PDB entry 7DLI | X-ray diffraction, 2.20 A resolution | chains A and B of the 3 polymer chains in the assembly

Chain A (and B):
Molecule: Cryptochrome-1
From: Mus musculus
Notes: chain B of this document is another copy of the same molecule, construct and numbering; everything in this record applies to it too
Reference sequence: P97784 (CRY1_MOUSE); residue numbers follow UniProt; this construct covers 1-496
Chain sequence (498 residues; numbered -1 to 496; the number before each row is that of its first residue; numbers below 1 keep their minus sign (Gly-1 is residue -1)):
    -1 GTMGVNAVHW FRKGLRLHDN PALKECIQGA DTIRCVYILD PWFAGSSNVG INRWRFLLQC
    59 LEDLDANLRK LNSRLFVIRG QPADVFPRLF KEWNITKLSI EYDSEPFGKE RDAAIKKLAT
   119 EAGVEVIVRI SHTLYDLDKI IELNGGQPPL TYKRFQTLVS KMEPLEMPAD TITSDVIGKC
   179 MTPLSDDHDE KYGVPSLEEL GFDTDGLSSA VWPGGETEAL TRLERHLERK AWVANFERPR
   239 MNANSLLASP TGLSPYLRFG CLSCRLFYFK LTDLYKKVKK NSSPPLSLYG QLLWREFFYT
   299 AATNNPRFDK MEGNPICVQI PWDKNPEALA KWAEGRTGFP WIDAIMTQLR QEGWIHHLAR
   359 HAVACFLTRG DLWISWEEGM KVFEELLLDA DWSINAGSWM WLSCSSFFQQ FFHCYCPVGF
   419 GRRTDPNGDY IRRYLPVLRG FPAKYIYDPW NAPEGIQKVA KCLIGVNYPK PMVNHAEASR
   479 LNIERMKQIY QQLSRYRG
Not modelled in the structure: -1 to 2, 38-46, 407-411, 489-496 (chain B: -1 to 2, 40-46, 405-410, 491-496)
Construct notes: expression tag (-1 to 0)
Ligand contacts: H8X (N-[(2R)-3-carbazol-9-yl-2-oxidanyl-propyl]-N-(furan-2-ylmethyl)methanesulfonamide): Trp292, Phe296, His355, Arg358, His359, Ala362, Phe381, Leu385, Asp387, Ala388, Ile392, Asn393, Ser396, Trp397, Trp399
UniProt features mapped onto this chain:
  - region: Val471 to Arg493 (Interaction with TIMELESS)
  - motif: Asn50 to Phe54 (LIR 1), Asp82 to Leu87 (LIR 2), Lys151 to Leu156 (LIR 3), Leu255 to Leu260 (LIR 4), Asp271 to Val276 (LIR 5), Ser285 to Leu290 (LIR 6), Thr335 to Trp339 (LIR 7), Lys379 to Leu384 (LIR 8), Gly395 to Leu400 (LIR 9), His411 to Val416 (LIR 10), Arg430 to Val435 (LIR 11), Gln486 to Leu491 (LIR 12), Ser492 to Gly496 (LIR 13)
  - binding site (FAD): Ser252, Gln289, His355, Asp387 to Asp389
  - modified residue (Phosphoserine): Ser71, Ser247, Ser280
  - cross-link (Glycyl lysine isopeptide (Lys-Gly)): Lys11 (interchain with G-Cter in ubiquitin), Lys107 (interchain with G-Cter in ubiquitin), Lys159 (interchain with G-Cter in ubiquitin), Lys329 (interchain with G-Cter in ubiquitin), Lys485 (interchain with G-Cter in ubiquitin)
  - mutagenesis: Ser71 (S71A: Phosphomimetic mutant that leads to stabilization of the protein; when associated with A-280 ...), Lys107 (K107R: Sensitive to FBXL3-ediated degradation but noz affected by expression of FBXL21), His224 (H224E: Reduces affinity for FBXL3), Ser247 (S247A: Reduced MAPK-catalyzed in vitro phosphorylation. No effect on inhibition of CLOCK-BMAL1-mediated transcriptional activity ...), Tyr273 (Y273A: Reduced interaction with MAP1LC3B and significant decrease in its autophagy-mediated degradation; when associated with A-276), Val276 (V276A: Reduced interaction with MAP1LC3B and significant decrease in its autophagy-mediated degradation; when associated with A-273), Ser280 (S280A: Phosphomimetic mutant that leads to stabilization of the protein; when associated with A-71 ...), Tyr287 (Y287A: No effect on its interaction with MAP1LC3B and moderate decrease in its autophagy-mediated degradation; when associated with A-290), Leu290 (L290A: No effect on its interaction with MAP1LC3B and moderate decrease in its autophagy-mediated degradation; when associated with A-287), Gly336 (G336D: Abolishes transcriptional repression of target genes. Abolishes interaction with PER2), Glu382 to Glu383 (Decreases transcriptional repression of target genes. Decreases FBXL3 binding. Increases PER2 binding), Phe405 (F405A: Decreases affinity for FBXL3. Slightly increases affinity for PER2), 4 further mutagenesis entries in UniProt
Reported in the primary citation:
  - conformationally variable residues (order/disorder transition): Gln407 to His411
  - mutagenesis - F405A/F406A: unchanged stability in response to KL101
  - mutagenesis - F405A/F406A: unchanged stability in response to TH301
  - mutagenesis - F406A, Q407A: decreased stability in response to KL101
  - mutagenesis - Q407A: increased stability in response to TH301

How chain A and chain B interact:
Contacting residue pairs - 7 pairs, chain A then chain B:
  Lys68(A) - Glu119(B)  salt bridge
  Glu226(A) - Pro304(B)
  Trp230(A) - Asn302(B)
  Val231(A) - Pro313(B)
  Asn240(A) - Glu310(B)
  Ala241(A) - Glu310(B)
  Asn242(A) - Glu310(B)  hydrogen bond
Also at the interface, not in a pair above, chain A (11 interface residues in all): Arg227, Asn233, Val276, Lys277
Also at the interface, not in a pair above, chain B (11 interface residues in all): Leu116, Gly143, Gly144, Gln145, Asn303, Gly311

Overview:
Chain A and chain B each contribute 11 residues to their interface, with 1 hydrogen bond and 1 salt bridge.
Among the polar pairs are Lys68(A)-Glu119(B) and Asn242(A)-Glu310(B). Bound to chain A: compound H8X. The
paper reports that F406A and Q407A of chain A reduce stability in response to KL101; conformational
variability at Gln407(A).
Both chains are Cryptochrome-1 (Mus musculus). Entry 7DLI (Crystal structure of mouse CRY1 in complex with
KL001 compound) was determined by X-ray diffraction (same publication as 7D0M, 7D0N and 7EJ9).
